3KO0 - chains A and B; structure by X-ray diffraction, 2.30 A resolution.

# Chain A (and B)
Molecule: Protein S100-A4
Organism: Homo sapiens
Notes: chain B of this document is another copy of the same molecule, construct and numbering; everything in this record applies to it too
UniProtKB: P26447 (S10A4_HUMAN); residues 1-101 here = UniProt positions 1-101
Amino-acid sequence (101 residues; numbered 1 to 101; the number before each row is that of its first residue):
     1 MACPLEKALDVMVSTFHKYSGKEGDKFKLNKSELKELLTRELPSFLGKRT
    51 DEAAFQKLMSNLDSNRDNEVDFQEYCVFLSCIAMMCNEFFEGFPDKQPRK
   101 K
Disordered / not traced: 1, 95-101
Curated features (UniProtKB/Swiss-Prot):
  - binding site (Ca(2+)): K28, E33, D63, N65, D67, E69, E74
  - modified residue: A2 (N-acetylalanine), K7 (N6-acetyllysine), K35 (N6-acetyllysine)
Metal / ion sites: Ca2+ site 1: S20, E23, D25, K28, E33; Ca2+ site 2: D63, N65, D67, E69, E74
Small-molecule neighbours:
  - TFP (10-[3-(4-methyl-piperazin-1-yl)-propyl]-2-trifluoromethyl-10H-phenothiazine), molecule 1: E6, L9, D10
  - TFP, molecule 2: L42, S44, F45, I82, C86, F89, F90
  - TFP, molecule 3: S44, F45, L46, G47, C81, I82, M85, C86, F89, F93
What the authors report for this chain:
  - binding site for TFP: E6, L9, D10, S14, L42, S44, F45, L46, G47, I82, M85, C86, F89, F93

# How chain A and chain B interact
Pairs across the interface (54):
  C3(A) - P43(B)  hydrophobic
  P4(A) - V11(B)
  L5(A) - V11(B)
  L5(A) - M12(B)  hydrophobic
  L5(A) - E41(B)
  L5(A) - L42(B)  hydrophobic
  L5(A) - Y75(B)
  E6(A) - E41(B)
  E6(A) - L42(B)
  E6(A) - P43(B)
  E6(A) - S44(B)  hydrogen bond
  E6(A) - F45(B)
  A8(A) - A8(B)
  L9(A) - L42(B)  hydrophobic
  L9(A) - L79(B)
  L9(A) - I82(B)  hydrophobic
  V11(A) - P4(B)
  V11(A) - L5(B)  hydrophobic
  V11(A) - A8(B)  hydrophobic
  M12(A) - L5(B)  hydrophobic
  M12(A) - A8(B)
  M12(A) - M12(B)  hydrophobic
  V13(A) - A83(B)  hydrophobic
  V13(A) - C86(B)  hydrophobic
  V13(A) - F90(B)  hydrophobic
  S14(A) - F90(B)
  H17(A) - N87(B)  hydrogen bond
  H17(A) - F90(B)
  F27(A) - F90(B)
  F27(A) - E91(B)
  E41(A) - L5(B)
  E41(A) - E6(B)
  L42(A) - L5(B)  hydrophobic
  L42(A) - E6(B)
  P43(A) - C3(B)  hydrophobic
  P43(A) - E6(B)
  S44(A) - E6(B)  hydrogen bond
  F72(A) - A83(B)
  F72(A) - M84(B)  hydrophobic
  F72(A) - N87(B)
  Y75(A) - L5(B)
  L79(A) - L9(B)
  A83(A) - M12(B)  hydrophobic
  A83(A) - V13(B)
  A83(A) - F72(B)
  M84(A) - F72(B)
  C86(A) - V13(B)  hydrophobic
  N87(A) - V13(B)
  N87(A) - H17(B)  hydrogen bond
  N87(A) - F72(B)
  F90(A) - V13(B)  hydrophobic
  F90(A) - H17(B)
  F90(A) - F27(B)
  E91(A) - F27(B)
Also at the interface, not in a pair above, chain A (32 interface residues in all): T15, L37, F45, Q73, C76, S80, I82
Also at the interface, not in a pair above, chain B (32 interface residues in all): S14, T15, L37, Q73, C76, S80

# Overview
Chain A and chain B each contribute 32 residues to their interface; the contacts include 4 hydrogen bonds.
Polar pairs include E6(A)-S44(B) and H17(A)-N87(B). Chain A binds 3 copies of compound TFP. From UniProt: 7
Ca2+-binding residues on chain A. From the paper: a binding site for TFP at E6(A), L9(A) and D10(A) among
others.
Chain A and chain B are both Protein S100-A4 (Homo sapiens); the structure, Structure of the tfp-ca2+-bound
activated form of the s100a4 Metastasis factor, was determined by X-ray diffraction.
